Entry 7S3I (electron microscopy, 2.51 A resolution); this record covers chains B and R of the 5 polymer chains in the assembly.

# Chain B
Name: Guanine nucleotide-binding protein G(I)/G(S)/G(T) subunit beta-1
From: Homo sapiens
UniProt: P62873 (GBB1_HUMAN); residues 2-340 here = UniProt positions 2-340
Amino-acid sequence (340 residues; row label = number of the first residue in the row):
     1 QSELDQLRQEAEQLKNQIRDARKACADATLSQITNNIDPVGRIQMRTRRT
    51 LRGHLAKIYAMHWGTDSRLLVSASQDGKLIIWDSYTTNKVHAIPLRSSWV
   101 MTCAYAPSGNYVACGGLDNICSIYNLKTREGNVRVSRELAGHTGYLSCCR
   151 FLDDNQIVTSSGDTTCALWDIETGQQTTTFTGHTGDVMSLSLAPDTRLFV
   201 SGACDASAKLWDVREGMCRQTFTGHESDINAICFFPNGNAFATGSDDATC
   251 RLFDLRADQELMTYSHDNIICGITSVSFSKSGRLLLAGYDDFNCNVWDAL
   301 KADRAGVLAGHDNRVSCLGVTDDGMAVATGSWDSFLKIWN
Sequence notes: expression tag (1)
UniProt features mapped onto this chain:
  - modified residue: Ser2 (N-acetylserine), His266 (Phosphohistidine)
  - natural variant: Leu30 (L30F: In MRD42; uncertain significance), Arg52 (R52G: In MRD42), Gly64 (G64V: In MRD42), Asp76 (D76E: In MRD42; D76G: In MRD42), Gly77 (G77S: In MRD42), Lys78 (K78R: In MRD42), Ile80 (I80N: In MRD42; I80T: In MRD42), His91 (H91R: In MRD42; uncertain significance), Ala92 (A92T: In MRD42), Pro94 (P94S: In MRD42), Leu95 (L95P: In MRD42), Arg96 (R96L: In MRD42), 5 further natural variant entries in UniProt

# Chain R
Name: Glucagon-like peptide 1 receptor
From: Homo sapiens
UniProt: P43220 (GLP1R_HUMAN); residues 24-463 here = UniProt positions 24-463
Amino-acid sequence (491 residues; numbered -8 to 482; the number before each row is that of its first residue; numbers below 1 keep their minus sign (Met-8 is residue -8)):
    -8 MKTIIALSYIFCLVFADYKDDDDLEVLFQGPARPQGATVSLWETVQKWRE
    42 YRRQCQRSLTEDPPPATDLFCNRTFDEYACWPDGEPGSFVNVSCPWYLPW
    92 ASSVPQGHVYRFCTAEGLWLQKDNSSLPWRDLSECEESKRGERSSPEEQL
   142 LFLYIIYTVGYALSFSALVIASAILLGFRHLHCTRNYIHLNLFASFILRA
   192 LSVFIKDAALKWMYSTAAQQHQWDGLLSYQDSLSCRLVFLLMQYCVAANY
   242 YWLLVEGVYLYTLLAFSVFSEQWIFRLYVSIGWGVPLLFVVPWGIVKYLY
   292 EDEGCWTRNSNMNYWLIIRLPILFAIGVNFLIFVRVICIVVSKLKANLMC
   342 KTDIKCRLAKSTLTLIPLLGTHEVIFAFVMDEHARGTLRFIKLFTELSFT
   392 SFQGLMVAILYCFVNNEVQLEFRKSWERWRLEHLHIQRDSSMKPLKCPTS
   442 SLSSGATAGSSMYTATCQASCSPAGLEVLFQGPHHHHHHHH
Unresolved in the structure: -8 to 137, 205-221, 339-342, 423-482
Sequence notes: expression tag (-8 to 23, 464-482); conflict Phe260 (Leu in P43220)
Disulfides: Cys226-Cys296
Reported in the primary citation:
  - conformationally variable residues (side-chain flip): Tyr152, Arg310

# Chain B / chain R interface
Residue-residue contacts - 9 pairs, chain B then chain R:
  Arg42(B) - Leu422(R)  hydrogen bond (side chain-backbone)
  Arg52(B) - Arg170(R)
  Asn293(B) - Leu422(R)
  Val307(B) - Leu422(R)  hydrophobic
  Ala309(B) - Arg419(R)
  His311(B) - Arg419(R)
  Asp312(B) - His171(R)  salt bridge
  Asp312(B) - Lys415(R)  salt bridge
  Asp312(B) - Arg419(R)  salt bridge
Also at the interface, not in a pair above, chain B (9 interface residues in all): Arg304, Gly310
Also at the interface, not in a pair above, chain R (6 interface residues in all): Glu412

# Overview
The interface between chain B and chain R involves 9 residues on one side and 6 on the other, with 1 hydrogen
bond and 3 salt bridges. Among the polar pairs are Asp312(B)-His171(R), Asp312(B)-Lys415(R) and
Asp312(B)-Arg419(R). The paper reports conformational variability at Tyr152(R) and Arg310(R).
Here chain B is Guanine nucleotide-binding protein G(I)/G(S)/G(T) subunit beta-1 and chain R is Glucagon-like
peptide 1 receptor, both from Homo sapiens. Entry 7S3I (Ex4-D-Ala bound to the glucagon-like peptide-1
receptor/g protein complex (conformer 2)) was determined by electron microscopy, deposited together with 7S1M.
